PDB entry 9G8P | electron microscopy, 7.00 A resolution (low resolution: residue-level contacts below are approximate; hydrogen-bond / salt-bridge calls are withheld) | chains A and I of the 13 polymer chains in the assembly

# Chain A
Protein: Helicase SKI2W
Organism: Homo sapiens
Notes: EC 3.6.4.-
Reference sequence: Q15477 (SKIV2_HUMAN); numbering as in UniProt (aligned over 1-1246)
Amino-acid sequence (1246 residues; numbered 1 to 1246; the number before each row is that of its first residue):
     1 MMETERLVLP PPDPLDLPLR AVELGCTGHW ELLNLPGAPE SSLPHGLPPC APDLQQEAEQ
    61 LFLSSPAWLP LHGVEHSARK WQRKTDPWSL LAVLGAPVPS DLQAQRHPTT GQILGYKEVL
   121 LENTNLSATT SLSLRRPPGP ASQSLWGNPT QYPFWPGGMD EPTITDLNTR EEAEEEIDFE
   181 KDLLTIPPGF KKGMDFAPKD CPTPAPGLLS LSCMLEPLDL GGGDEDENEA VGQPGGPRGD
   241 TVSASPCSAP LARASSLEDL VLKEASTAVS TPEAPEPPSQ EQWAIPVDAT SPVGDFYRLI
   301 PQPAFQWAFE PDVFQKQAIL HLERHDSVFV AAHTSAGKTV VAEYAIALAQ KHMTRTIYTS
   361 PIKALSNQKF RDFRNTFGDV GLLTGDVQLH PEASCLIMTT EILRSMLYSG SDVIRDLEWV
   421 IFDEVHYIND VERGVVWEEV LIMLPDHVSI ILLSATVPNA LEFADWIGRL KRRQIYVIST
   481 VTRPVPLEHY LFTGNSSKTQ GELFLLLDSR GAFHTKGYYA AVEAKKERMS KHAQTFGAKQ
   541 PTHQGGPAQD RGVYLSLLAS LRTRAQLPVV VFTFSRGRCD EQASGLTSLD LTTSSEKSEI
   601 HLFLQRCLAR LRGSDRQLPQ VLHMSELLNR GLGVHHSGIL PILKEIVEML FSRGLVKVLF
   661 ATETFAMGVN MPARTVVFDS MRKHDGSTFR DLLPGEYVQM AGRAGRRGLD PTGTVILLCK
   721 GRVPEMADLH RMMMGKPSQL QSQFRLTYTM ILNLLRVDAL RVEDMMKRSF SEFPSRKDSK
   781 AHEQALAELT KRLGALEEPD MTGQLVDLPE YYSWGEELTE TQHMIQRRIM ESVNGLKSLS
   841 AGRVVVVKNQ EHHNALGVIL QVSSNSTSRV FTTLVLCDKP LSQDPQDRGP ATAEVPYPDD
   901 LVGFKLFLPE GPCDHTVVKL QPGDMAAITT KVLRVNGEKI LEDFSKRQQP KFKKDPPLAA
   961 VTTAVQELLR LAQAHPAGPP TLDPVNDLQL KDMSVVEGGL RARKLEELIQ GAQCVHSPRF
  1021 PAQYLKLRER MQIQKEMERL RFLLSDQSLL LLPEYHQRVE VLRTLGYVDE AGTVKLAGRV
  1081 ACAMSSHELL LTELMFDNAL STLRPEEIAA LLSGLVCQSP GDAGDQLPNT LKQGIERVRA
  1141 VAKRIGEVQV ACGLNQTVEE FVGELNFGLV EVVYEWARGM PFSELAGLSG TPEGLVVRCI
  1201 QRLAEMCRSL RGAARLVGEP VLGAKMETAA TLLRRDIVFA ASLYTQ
Disordered / not traced: 1-281, 530-545
Curated features (UniProtKB/Swiss-Prot):
  - motif: Asp423 to His426 (DEVH box)
  - binding site (ATP): Ala332 to Thr339
  - modified residue (Phosphoserine): Ser245, Ser256
  - natural variant: Leu183 (L183V: In a breast cancer sample), Val341 (V341G: In THES2), Met765 (M765I: In a colorectal cancer sample)
  - mutagenesis: Glu424 (E424Q: Abolished helicase activity)

# Chain I
Protein: Exosome complex component RRP4
Organism: Homo sapiens
Reference sequence: Q13868 (EXOS2_HUMAN); residue numbers follow UniProt; this construct covers 1-293
Amino-acid sequence (297 residues; numbered -3 to 293; the number before each row is that of its first residue; numbers below 1 keep their minus sign (Gly-3 is residue -3)):
    -3 GPDSMAMEMR LPVARKPLSE RLGRDTKKHL VVPGDTITTD TGFMRGHGTY MGEEKLIASV
    57 AGSVERVNKL ICVKALKTRY IGEVGDIVVG RITEVQQKRW KVETNSRLDS VLLLSSMNLP
   117 GGELRRRSAE DELAMRGFLQ EGDLISAEVQ AVFSDGAVSL HTRSLKYGKL GQGVLVQVSP
   177 SLVKRQKTHF HDLPCGASVI LGNNGFIWIY PTPEHKEEEA GGFIANLEPV SLADREVISR
   237 LRNCIISLVT QRMMLYDTSI LYCYEASLPH QIKDILKPEI MEEIVMETRQ RLLEQEG
Disordered / not traced: -3 to 0, 213-216
Differences from the reference sequence: expression tag (-3 to 0)
Curated features (UniProtKB/Swiss-Prot):
  - modified residue: Ser124 (Phosphoserine)
  - natural variant: Gly30 (G30V: In SHRF), Gly198 (G198D: In SHRF)

# How chain A and chain I interact
Contacting residue pairs - 42 pairs, chain A then chain I:
  His352(A) with Arg122(I)
  Met353(A) with Arg122(I)
  Thr354(A) with Arg122(I)
  Gly410(A) with Arg159(I)
  Ser411(A) with Arg159(I)
  Asp412(A) with Ser111(I); Arg159(I)
  Arg415(A) with Ser111(I); Met113(I); Asn114(I); Leu120(I); Arg123(I); Thr158(I); Arg159(I)
  Asp416(A) with Arg123(I)
  Leu417(A) with Leu120(I)
  His447(A) with Leu120(I)
  Arg756(A) with Glu79(I); Val80(I); Gly81(I); Arg181(I)
  Asp758(A) with Lys183(I)
  Ala1071(A) with Lys183(I)
  Gly1072(A) with Lys183(I)
  Leu1076(A) with Glu79(I)
  Arg1079(A) with Glu79(I); Arg181(I)
  Phe1096(A) with Asn64(I); Lys65(I)
  Asp1097(A) with Lys65(I)
  Asn1098(A) with Met40(I); Lys65(I)
  Arg1215(A) with Phe149(I); Ser150(I)
  Leu1216(A) with His43(I); Glu79(I)
  Val1217(A) with His43(I)
  Gly1218(A) with Arg41(I); His43(I)
  Glu1219(A) with Met40(I); Arg41(I)
  Pro1220(A) with Arg41(I)
Also at the interface, not in a pair above, chain A (28 interface residues in all): Ile414, Glu418, Thr1073
Also at the interface, not in a pair above, chain I (25 interface residues in all): Gly42, Val63, Ser112, Val148, Gln182

# Summary
28 residues of chain A face 25 of chain I across their interface. From UniProt: 8 ATP-binding residues and one
mutagenesis site on chain A.
Here chain A is Helicase SKI2W and chain I is Exosome complex component RRP4, both from Homo sapiens. Entry
9G8P (40S-bound human SKI2-exosome complex) was determined by electron microscopy (same publication as 9G8N,
9G8Q and 9G8R).
